PDB entry 1S21 | X-ray diffraction, 2.00 A resolution | chain A

Chain A:
Molecule: ORF2
Source organism: Pseudomonas syringae pv. phaseolicola
Notes: fragment: AvrPphF ORF2
UniProt: Q9K2L5 (Q9K2L5_PSESH); residues 1-204 here = UniProt positions 1-204
Sequence (206 residues; numbered -1 to 204; the number before each row is that of its first residue; numbers below 1 keep their minus sign (Gly-1 is residue -1)):
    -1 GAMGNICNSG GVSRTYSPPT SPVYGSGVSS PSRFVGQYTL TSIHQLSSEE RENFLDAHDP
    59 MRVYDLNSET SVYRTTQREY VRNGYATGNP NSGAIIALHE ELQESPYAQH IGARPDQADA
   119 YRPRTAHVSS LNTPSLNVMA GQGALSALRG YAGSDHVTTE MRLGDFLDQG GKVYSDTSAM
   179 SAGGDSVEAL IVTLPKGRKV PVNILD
Disordered / not traced: -1 to 28, 147-153, 177-180
Construct notes: cloning artifact (-1 to 0)
Reported in the primary citation:
  - mutagenesis - S90A: unchanged growth
  - mutagenesis - R72A, D174A: unchanged stability
  - mutagenesis - R72A, D174A: abolished growth

Overview:
The paper reports that R72A and D174A abolish growth; R72A and D174A leave stability unchanged.
Chain A is ORF2 (Pseudomonas syringae pv. phaseolicola); the structure, Crystal Structure of AvrPphF ORF2, A
Type III Effector from P. syringae, was determined by X-ray diffraction.
